3F3P - chains A and D of the 4 polymer chains in the assembly; structure by X-ray diffraction, 3.20 A resolution.

# Chain A
Molecule: Nucleoporin SEH1
From: Saccharomyces cerevisiae
UniProt: P53011 (SEH1_YEAST); numbering as in UniProt (aligned over 1-349)
Sequence (351 residues; each row starts with the number of its first residue; numbers below 1 keep their minus sign (Pro-1 is residue -1)):
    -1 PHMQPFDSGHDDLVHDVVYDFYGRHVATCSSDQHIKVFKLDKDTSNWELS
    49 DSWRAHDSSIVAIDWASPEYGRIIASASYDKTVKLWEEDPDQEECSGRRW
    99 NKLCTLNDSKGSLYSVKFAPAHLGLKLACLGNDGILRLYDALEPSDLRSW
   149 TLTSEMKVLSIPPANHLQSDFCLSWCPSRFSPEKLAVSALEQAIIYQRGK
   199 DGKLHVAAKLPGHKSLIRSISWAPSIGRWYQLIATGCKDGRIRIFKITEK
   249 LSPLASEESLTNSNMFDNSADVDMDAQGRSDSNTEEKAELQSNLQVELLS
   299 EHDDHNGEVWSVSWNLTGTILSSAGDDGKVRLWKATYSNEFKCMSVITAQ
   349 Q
Disordered / not traced: -1 to 0, 161-165, 249-289
Construct notes: expression tag (-1 to 0)
Modified / non-standard residues: Mse1, Mse154, Mse342 (selenomethionine; parent Met); Mse263, Mse272 (selenomethionine)
UniProt features mapped onto this chain:
  - modified residue: Ser257 (Phosphoserine)

# Chain D
Molecule: Nucleoporin NUP85
From: Saccharomyces cerevisiae
UniProt: P46673 (NUP85_YEAST); residues 1-570 here = UniProt positions 1-570
Sequence (570 residues; each row starts with the number of its first residue):
     1 MTIDDSNRLLMDVDQFDFLDDGTAQLSNNKTDEEEQLYKRDPVSGAILVP
    51 MTVNDQPIEKNGDKMPLKFKLGPLSYQNMAFITAKDKYKLYPVRIPRLDT
   101 SKEFSAYVSGLFEIYRDLGDDRVFNVPTIGVVNSNFAKEHNATVNLAMEA
   151 ILNELEVFIGRVKDQDGRVNRFYELEESLTVLNCLRTMYFILDGQDVEEN
   201 RSEFIESLLNWINRSDGEPDEEYIEQVFSVKDSTAGKKVFETQYFWKLLN
   251 QLVLRGLLSQAIGCIERSDLLPYLSDTCAVSFDAVSDSIELLKQYPKDSS
   301 STFREWKNLVLKLSQAFGSSATDISGELRDYIEDFLLVIGGNQRKILQYS
   351 RTWYESFCGFLLYYIPSLELSAEYLQMSLEANVVDITNDWEQPCVDIISG
   401 KIHSILPVMESLDSCTAAFTAMICEAKGLIENIFEGEKNSDDYSNEDNEM
   451 LEDLFSYRNGMASYMLNSFAFELCSLGDKELWPVAIGLIALSATGTRSAK
   501 KMVIAELLPHYPFVTNDDIEWMLSICVEWRLPEIAKEIYTTLGNQMLSAH
   551 NIIESIANFSRAGKYELVKS
Disordered / not traced: 1-43, 127-133, 230-237, 436-449, 551-570
Modified / non-standard residues: Mse1, Mse11 (selenomethionine); Mse51, Mse65, Mse79, Mse148, Mse188, Mse377, Mse409, Mse422, Mse450, Mse461, Mse465, Mse502, Mse522, Mse546 (selenomethionine; parent Met)

# Chain A / chain D interface
Pairs across the interface (32):
  Ala206(A) - Gln315(D)
  Lys207(A) - Gln315(D)
  Pro209(A) - Gly318(D)
  Pro209(A) - Ser319(D)
  Gly210(A) - Gly318(D)
  Lys212(A) - Asp330(D)  salt bridge
  Lys248(A) - Arg304(D)
  Lys248(A) - Asn308(D)
  Gln293(A) - Asn308(D)  hydrogen bond
  Gln293(A) - Leu311(D)
  Val294(A) - Leu311(D)
  Val294(A) - Gln315(D)
  Glu295(A) - Lys307(D)  salt bridge
  Glu295(A) - Leu311(D)
  Leu296(A) - Asn342(D)
  Leu297(A) - Asn342(D)
  Leu297(A) - Tyr364(D)
  Glu299(A) - Arg344(D)  salt bridge
  Asp301(A) - Arg344(D)  salt bridge
  Thr334(A) - Glu373(D)  hydrogen bond
  Tyr335(A) - Glu369(D)  hydrogen bond
  Tyr335(A) - Leu370(D)
  Tyr335(A) - Glu373(D)
  Ser336(A) - Gln343(D)  hydrogen bond
  Ser336(A) - Tyr364(D)  hydrogen bond (backbone-side chain)
  Ser336(A) - Glu373(D)
  Ser336(A) - Mse377(D)
  Asn337(A) - Tyr364(D)
  Glu338(A) - Gln343(D)
  Glu338(A) - Arg344(D)  hydrogen bond (side chain-backbone)
  Glu338(A) - Mse377(D)
  Lys340(A) - Glu380(D)  salt bridge
Interface residues without a listed pair, chain D (20 interface residues in all): Glu305, Leu337, Tyr374

# Summary
Chain A and chain D form an interface of 19 and 20 residues respectively, with 6 hydrogen bonds and 5 salt
bridges. Among the polar pairs are Lys212(A)-Asp330(D), Glu295(A)-Lys307(D) and Glu299(A)-Arg344(D).
Here chain A is Nucleoporin SEH1 and chain D is Nucleoporin NUP85, both from Saccharomyces cerevisiae. Entry
3F3P (Crystal structure of the nucleoporin pair Nup85-Seh1, space group P21212) was determined by X-ray
diffraction together with 3F3F and 3F3G from the same study.
